Entry 7LC3 (electron microscopy, 3.23 A resolution); this record covers chains A and B of the 4 polymer chains in the assembly.

Chain A:
Molecule: Potassium-transporting ATPase potassium-binding subunit
Source organism: Escherichia coli (strain K12)
Reference sequence: P03959 (KDPA_ECOLI); numbering as in UniProt (aligned over 1-557)
Chain sequence (557 residues; each row starts with the number of its first residue):
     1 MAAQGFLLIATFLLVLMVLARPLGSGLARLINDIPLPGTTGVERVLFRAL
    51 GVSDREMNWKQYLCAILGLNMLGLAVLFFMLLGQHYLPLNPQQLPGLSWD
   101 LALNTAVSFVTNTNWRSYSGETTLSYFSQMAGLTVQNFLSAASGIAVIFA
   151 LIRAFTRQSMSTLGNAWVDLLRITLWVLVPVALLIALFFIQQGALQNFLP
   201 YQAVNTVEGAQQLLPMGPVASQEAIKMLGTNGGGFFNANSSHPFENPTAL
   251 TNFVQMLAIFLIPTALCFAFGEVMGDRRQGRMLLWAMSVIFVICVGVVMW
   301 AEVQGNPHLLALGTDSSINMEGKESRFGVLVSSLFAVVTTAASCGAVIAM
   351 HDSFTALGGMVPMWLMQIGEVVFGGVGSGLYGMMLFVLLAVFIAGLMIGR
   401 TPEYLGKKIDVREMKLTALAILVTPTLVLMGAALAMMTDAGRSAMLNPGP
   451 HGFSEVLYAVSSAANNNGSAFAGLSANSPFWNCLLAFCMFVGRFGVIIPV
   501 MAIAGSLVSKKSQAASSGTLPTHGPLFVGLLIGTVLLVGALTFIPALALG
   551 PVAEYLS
Sequence notes: engineered mutation R116 (Gln in P03959)
Ion coordination: K+ site 1: N112, T113, T230, N231, S343, C344, N466, N467; K+ site 2 near G232 (its only coordinating residue here)
Residues lining bound ligands: 9Y0 ((2R)-3-(((2-aminoethoxy)(hydroxy)phosphoryl)oxy)-2-(palmitoyloxy)propyl (E)-octadec-9-enoate): I393, P521, H523, G524, P525, L526, G529, L530, G533, T534, L537
Curated features (UniProtKB/Swiss-Prot):
  - mutagenesis: G232 (G232A/S: Decrease in K(+) affinity and loss of cation selectivity)
What the authors report for this chain:
  - mutagenesis - Q116R: decreased binding to K+ (citing earlier work)

Chain B:
Molecule: Potassium-transporting ATPase ATP-binding subunit
Source organism: Escherichia coli (strain K12)
Notes: EC 7.2.2.6
Reference sequence: P03960 (KDPB_ECOLI); numbering as in UniProt (aligned over 1-682)
Chain sequence (682 residues; each row starts with the number of its first residue):
     1 MSRKQLALFEPTLVVQALKEAVKKLNPQAQWRNPVMFIVWIGSLLTTCIS
    51 IAMASGAMPGNALFSAAISGWLWITVLFANFAEALAEGRSKAQANSLKGV
   101 KKTAFARKLREPKYGAAADKVPADQLRKGDIVLVEAGDIIPCDGEVIEGG
   151 ASVDESAITGEAAPVIRESGGDFASVTGGTRILSDWLVIECSVNPGETFL
   201 DRMIAMVEGAQRRKTPNEIALTILLIALTIVFLLATATLWPFSAWGGNAV
   251 SVTVLVALLVCLIPTTIGGLLSAIGVAGMSRMLGANVIATSGRAVEAAGD
   301 VDVLLLDKTGTITLGNRQASEFIPAQGVDEKTLADAAQLASLADETPEGR
   351 SIVILAKQRFNLRERDVQSLHATFVPFTAQSRMSGINIDNRMIRKGSVDA
   401 IRRHVEANGGHFPTDVDQKVDQVARQGATPLVVVEGSRVLGVIALKDIVK
   451 GGIKERFAQLRKMGIKTVMITGDNRLTAAAIAAEAGVDDFLAEATPEAKL
   501 ALIRQYQAEGRLVAMTGDGTNDAPALAQADVAVAMNSGTQAAKEAGNMVD
   551 LDSNPTKLIEVVHIGKQMLMTRGSLTTFSIANDVAKYFAIIPAAFAATYP
   601 QLNALNIMCLHSPDSAILSAVIFNALIIVFLIPLALKGVSYKPLTASAML
   651 RRNLWIYGLGGLLVPFIGIKVIDLLLTVCGLV
Unresolved in the structure: 1-9
Sequence notes: engineered mutation A162 (Ser in P03960)
Ion coordination: Mg2+ near D518 (its only coordinating residue here)
Residues lining bound ligands:
  - 9Y0 ((2R)-3-(((2-aminoethoxy)(hydroxy)phosphoryl)oxy)-2-(palmitoyloxy)propyl (E)-octadec-9-enoate): T577, I580, S647, R651, L654, W655, G658, L659, L662
  - AMP-PCP (ACP; phosphomethylphosphonic acid adenylate ester): D307, K308, T309, R317, D344, T346, E348, F377, R382, M383, S384, K395, G396, S397, T429, P430, L431, I470, T471, G472, D473, A494, K499, N521
Curated features (UniProtKB/Swiss-Prot):
  - active site: D307 (4-aspartylphosphate intermediate)
  - binding site (ATP): D344, E348, F377 to S384, K395
  - binding site (Mg(2+)): D518, D522
  - mutagenesis: D300 (D300E/N: Does not affect formation of the phosphorylated intermediate), D307 (D307E/N/Q: Unable to form a phosphorylated intermediate and lacks ATPase activity), F377 (F377A: Loss of ATPase activity; F377Y: Slight decrease in ATPase activity), S384 (S384A/T: Decrease in ATPase activity), K395 (K395A: Strong decrease in ATPase activity), D399 (D399A: Decrease in ATPase activity)
What the authors report for this chain:
  - contacts within the chain: K586-N624
  - catalytic residues: D307
  - mutagenesis - D300A/D302A: decreased catalytic activity

Interface between chain A and chain B:
Residue-residue contacts (84):
  L389(A) - L224(B)  hydrophobic
  F392(A) - A220(B)  hydrophobic
  F392(A) - L221(B)
  F392(A) - L224(B)  hydrophobic
  I393(A) - L224(B)  hydrophobic
  L396(A) - N217(B)
  L396(A) - L569(B)
  L396(A) - M570(B)
  L396(A) - G573(B)
  M397(A) - M570(B)
  M397(A) - G573(B)
  M397(A) - T577(B)  hydrogen bond
  M397(A) - N653(B)
  M397(A) - L654(B)
  I398(A) - K566(B)
  I398(A) - M570(B)
  I398(A) - A646(B)
  I398(A) - L650(B)
  G399(A) - K566(B)
  G399(A) - L569(B)
  R400(A) - D300(B)
  R400(A) - D302(B)  salt bridge
  R400(A) - K566(B)
  R400(A) - L569(B)
  T401(A) - D300(B)  hydrogen bond (backbone-side chain)
  V411(A) - P216(B)
  V411(A) - I219(B)  hydrophobic
  V411(A) - I223(B)
  M414(A) - A220(B)
  M414(A) - I223(B)
  M414(A) - L224(B)  hydrophobic
  K415(A) - I223(B)
  A418(A) - I223(B)  hydrophobic
  A418(A) - A227(B)  hydrophobic
  L422(A) - A227(B)
  L422(A) - V231(B)  hydrophobic
  T426(A) - L234(B)
  L429(A) - L234(B)
  L429(A) - A235(B)
  L429(A) - T238(B)
  M430(A) - L234(B)  hydrophobic
  A432(A) - F242(B)
  A433(A) - T238(B)
  A433(A) - P241(B)  hydrophobic
  A433(A) - F242(B)
  M436(A) - W245(B)  hydrophobic
  M437(A) - P241(B)  hydrophobic
  R442(A) - W245(B)
  M445(A) - W245(B)  hydrophobic
  G449(A) - W245(B)
  P450(A) - Y599(B)  hydrophobic
  F453(A) - F242(B)  hydrophobic
  K511(A) - A508(B)  hydrogen bond (side chain-backbone)
  Q513(A) - G510(B)  hydrogen bond (side chain-backbone)
  S516(A) - D302(B)
  G518(A) - A646(B)
  L520(A) - A646(B)
  L520(A) - L650(B)  hydrophobic
  P521(A) - S647(B)
  L526(A) - S647(B)
  L526(A) - L650(B)  hydrophobic
  L530(A) - L650(B)  hydrophobic
  L537(A) - V584(B)  hydrophobic
  L541(A) - F232(B)
  L541(A) - I580(B)  hydrophobic
  L541(A) - D583(B)
  L541(A) - V584(B)
  L541(A) - Y587(B)  hydrogen bond (backbone-side chain)
  T542(A) - V231(B)
  T542(A) - A235(B)
  I544(A) - Y587(B)  hydrophobic
  P545(A) - L239(B)  hydrophobic
  P545(A) - Y587(B)
  P545(A) - I591(B)  hydrophobic
  A548(A) - L602(B)
  L549(A) - L239(B)  hydrophobic
  L549(A) - F242(B)  hydrophobic
  L549(A) - S243(B)
  L549(A) - F595(B)  hydrophobic
  L549(A) - Y599(B)  hydrophobic
  A553(A) - Q601(B)  hydrogen bond (backbone-side chain)
  L556(A) - Q601(B)
  L556(A) - L602(B)  hydrophobic
  S557(A) - Q601(B)  hydrogen bond (backbone-side chain)
Interface residues without a listed pair, chain A (52 interface residues in all): A394, K408, D410, G452, A514, T519, A546, V552
Interface residues without a listed pair, chain B (49 interface residues in all): I230, G299, E509, R572, S574, L605, M649, R651
The authors on this interface:
  - interface residues, chain A: R400(A)
  - interface residues, chain B: D300(B)

Overview:
The interface between chain A and chain B involves 52 residues on one side and 49 on the other; the contacts
include 7 hydrogen bonds and 1 salt bridge. Polar contacts include R400(A)-D302(B), M397(A)-T577(B) and
T401(A)-D300(B). The paper reports the catalytic residue D307(B); Q116R of chain A reduces binding to K+.
Here chain A is Potassium-transporting ATPase potassium-binding subunit and chain B is Potassium-transporting
ATPase ATP-binding subunit, both from Escherichia coli (strain K12). Entry 7LC3 (CryoEM Structure of KdpFABC
in E1-ATP state) was determined by electron microscopy, deposited together with 7BGY, 7BH1, 7BH2 and 7LC6.
